PDB entry 6BK0 | X-ray diffraction, 1.47 A resolution | chain A

[Chain A]
Molecule: UDP-glycosyltransferase 79
Source organism: Oryza sativa subsp. japonica
Notes: EC 2.4.1.-
UniProtKB: Q7XT97 (UGT79_ORYSJ); numbering as in UniProt (aligned over 1-466)
Amino-acid sequence (467 residues; each row starts with the number of its first residue; numbering starts at 0):
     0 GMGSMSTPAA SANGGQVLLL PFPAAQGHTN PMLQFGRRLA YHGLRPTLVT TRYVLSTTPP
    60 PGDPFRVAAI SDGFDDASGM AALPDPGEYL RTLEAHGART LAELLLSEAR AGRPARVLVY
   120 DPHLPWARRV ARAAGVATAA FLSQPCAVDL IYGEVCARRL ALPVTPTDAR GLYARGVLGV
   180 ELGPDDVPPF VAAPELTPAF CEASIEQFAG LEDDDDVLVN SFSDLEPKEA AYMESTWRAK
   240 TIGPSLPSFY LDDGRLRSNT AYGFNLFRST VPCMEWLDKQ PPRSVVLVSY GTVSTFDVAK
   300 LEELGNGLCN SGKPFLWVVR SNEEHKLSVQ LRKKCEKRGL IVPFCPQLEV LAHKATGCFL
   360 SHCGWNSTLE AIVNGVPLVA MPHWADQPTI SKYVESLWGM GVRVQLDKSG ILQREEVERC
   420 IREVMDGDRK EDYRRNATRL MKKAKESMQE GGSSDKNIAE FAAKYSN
Disordered / not traced: 0-14, 24-25, 256-261, 466
Sequence notes: expression tag (0); engineered mutation Ala-202 (Gln in Q7XT97)
Ligand contacts: UDP (uridine-5'-diphosphate): His-27, Ser-288, Gly-290, Thr-291, Val-292, Val-317, Phe-343, Cys-344, Gln-346, His-361, Gly-363, Trp-364, Asn-365, Ser-366, Glu-369, Gln-386
Curated features (UniProtKB/Swiss-Prot):
  - active site: His-27 (Proton acceptor), Asp-120 (Charge relay)
  - binding site (UDP-alpha-D-glucose): His-27, Ser-142, Thr-291, Phe-343, Cys-344, His-361, Trp-364, Asn-365, Ser-366, Glu-369, Asp-385, Gln-386
  - binding site (UDP): Thr-291, Phe-343, Cys-344, His-361, Asn-365, Ser-366, Glu-369
  - mutagenesis: His-27 (H27N: Loss of activity; when associated with A-120), Asp-120 (D120A: Loss of activity; when associated with N-27), Thr-291 (T291A/V: Loss of activity), His-361 (H361A: No effect on activity)

[Summary]
Ligands of chain A: UDP. UniProt lists active-site residues His-27 and Asp-120, 12 UDP-alpha-D-glucose-binding
residues, 7 UDP-binding residues and 4 mutagenesis sites.
Chain A is UDP-glycosyltransferase 79 (Oryza sativa subsp. japonica); the structure, Crystal structure of Os79
Q202A from O. sativa in complex with UDP, was determined by X-ray diffraction (same publication as 6BK1, 6BK2
and 6BK3).
